Entry 9IXS (X-ray diffraction, 2.91 A resolution); this record covers chain A.

Chain A:
Name: Transcriptional enhancer factor TEF-5
Organism: Homo sapiens
Reference sequence: Q99594 (TEAD3_HUMAN); residue numbers follow UniProt; this construct covers 216-435
Chain sequence (222 residues; each row starts with the number of its first residue):
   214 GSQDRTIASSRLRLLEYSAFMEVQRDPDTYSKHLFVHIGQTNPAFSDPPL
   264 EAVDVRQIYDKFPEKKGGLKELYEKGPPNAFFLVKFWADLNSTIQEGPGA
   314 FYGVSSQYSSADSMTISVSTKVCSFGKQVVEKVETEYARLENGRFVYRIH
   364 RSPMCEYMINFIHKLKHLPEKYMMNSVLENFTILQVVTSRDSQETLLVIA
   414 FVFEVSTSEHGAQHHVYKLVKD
Disordered / not traced: 214-216, 306-308
Construct notes: expression tag (214-215)
Small-molecule neighbours: A1L3K (N-[(1S)-1-phenylethyl]-5-[4-(trifluoromethyl)phenyl]-3,4-dihydro-1H-isoquinoline-2-carboxamide): Tyr-230, Ala-232, Phe-248, Val-249, Phe-299, Ala-301, Leu-303, Val-317, Thr-333, Val-335, Val-343, Glu-344, Lys-345, Glu-347, Ser-365, Pro-366, Met-367, Cys-368, Met-371, Phe-374, Ile-375, Leu-378, Leu-391, Phe-394, Ile-396, Phe-416

Overview:
Bound to chain A: compound A1L3K.
Chain A is Transcriptional enhancer factor TEF-5 (Homo sapiens); the structure, Crystal structure of TEAD3 YAP
binding domain with compound 1, was determined by X-ray diffraction, deposited together with 9IXT.
